Entry 8U3H (electron microscopy, 3.67 A resolution); this record covers chain A.

== Chain A ==
Molecule: Sialin
Organism: Homo sapiens
Reference sequence: Q9NRA2 (S17A5_HUMAN); numbering as in UniProt (aligned over 2-495)
Amino-acid sequence (503 residues; row label = number of the first residue in the row; numbers below 1 keep their minus sign (Met-7 is residue -7)):
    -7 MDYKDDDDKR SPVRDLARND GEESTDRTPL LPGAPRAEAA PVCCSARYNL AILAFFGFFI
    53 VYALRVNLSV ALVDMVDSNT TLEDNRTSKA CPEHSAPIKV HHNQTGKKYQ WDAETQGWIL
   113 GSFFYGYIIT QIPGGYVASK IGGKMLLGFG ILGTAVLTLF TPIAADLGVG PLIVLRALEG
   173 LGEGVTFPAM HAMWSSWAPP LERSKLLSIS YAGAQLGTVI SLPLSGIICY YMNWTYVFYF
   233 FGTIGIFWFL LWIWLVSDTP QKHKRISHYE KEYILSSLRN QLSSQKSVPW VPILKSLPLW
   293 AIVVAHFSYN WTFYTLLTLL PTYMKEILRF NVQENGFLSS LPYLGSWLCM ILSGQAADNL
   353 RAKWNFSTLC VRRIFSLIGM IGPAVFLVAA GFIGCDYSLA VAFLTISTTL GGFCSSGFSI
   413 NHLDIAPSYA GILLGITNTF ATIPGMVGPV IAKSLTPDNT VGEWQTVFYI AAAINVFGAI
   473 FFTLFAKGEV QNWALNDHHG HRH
Not modelled in the structure: -7 to 35, 71-98, 489-495
Differences from the reference sequence: initiating methionine (-7); expression tag (-6 to 1)
Small-molecule neighbours: leucine / Fluorenylmethyloxycarbonyl chloride: Tyr54, Arg57, Phe179, Tyr203, His298, Tyr301, Asn302, Phe305, Tyr306, Met342, Ser407, Ser411, Asn430
Curated features (UniProtKB/Swiss-Prot):
  - motif: Leu22, Leu23 (Dileucine internalization motif)
  - modified residue: Ser3 (Phosphoserine)
  - glycosylation (N-linked (GlcNAc...) asparagine): Asn71, Asn77, Asn95
  - natural variant: Arg39 (R39C: In SD), Lys136 (K136E: In SD), His183 (H183R: In ISSD), Ser268 to Asn272 (deletion: In ISSD), Gly328 (G328E: In ISSD), Pro334 (P334R: In ISSD), Gly371 (G371V: In ISSD)
  - mutagenesis: Leu22 to Leu23 (Targeted to plasma membrane; Targeted to plasma membrane; sialic acid uptake strongly activated at acidic pH), Leu198 to Leu199 (Localizes in vesicular structures mainly concentrated in the perinuclear region), Ile266 to Leu267 (Localizes in vesicular structures mainly concentrated in the perinuclear region)
Reported in the primary citation:
  - binding site for Fluorenylmethyloxycarbonyl chloride: Tyr54, Phe179, Tyr301, Phe305, Tyr306
  - conformationally variable residues (side-chain flip): Phe179, Gln207
  - disease-associated variants - R39C, K136E: decreased stability (proposed by the authors, not directly observed)

== In short ==
Chain A binds leucine / Fluorenylmethyloxycarbonyl chloride. Curated annotation (UniProt) lists 6 mutagenesis
sites. From the paper: a binding site for Fluorenylmethyloxycarbonyl chloride at Tyr54, Phe179 and Tyr301
among others; R39C and K136E reduce stability.
Chain A is Sialin (Homo sapiens); the structure, Structure of Fmoc-Leu-OH bound Sialin, was determined by
electron microscopy (same publication as 8U3D, 8U3E, 8U3F, 8U3G and 9AYB).
